PDB entry 9NJT | electron microscopy, 5.72 A resolution (low resolution: residue-level contacts below are approximate; hydrogen-bond / salt-bridge calls are withheld) | chains H and U of the 24 polymer chains in the assembly

== Chain H (and U) ==
Name: Dihydrolipoyllysine-residue succinyltransferase component of 2-oxoglutarate dehydrogenase complex, mitochondrial
Organism: Dictyostelium discoideum AX2
Notes: EC 2.3.1.61; chain U of this document is another copy of the same molecule, construct and numbering; everything in this record applies to it too
Reference sequence: Q869Y7 (ODO2_DICDI); residues -208 to 230 here correspond to UniProt positions 1-439 (UniProt number = residue number + 209)
Amino-acid sequence (439 residues; row label = number of the first residue in the row; numbers below 1 keep their minus sign (Met-208 is residue -208)):
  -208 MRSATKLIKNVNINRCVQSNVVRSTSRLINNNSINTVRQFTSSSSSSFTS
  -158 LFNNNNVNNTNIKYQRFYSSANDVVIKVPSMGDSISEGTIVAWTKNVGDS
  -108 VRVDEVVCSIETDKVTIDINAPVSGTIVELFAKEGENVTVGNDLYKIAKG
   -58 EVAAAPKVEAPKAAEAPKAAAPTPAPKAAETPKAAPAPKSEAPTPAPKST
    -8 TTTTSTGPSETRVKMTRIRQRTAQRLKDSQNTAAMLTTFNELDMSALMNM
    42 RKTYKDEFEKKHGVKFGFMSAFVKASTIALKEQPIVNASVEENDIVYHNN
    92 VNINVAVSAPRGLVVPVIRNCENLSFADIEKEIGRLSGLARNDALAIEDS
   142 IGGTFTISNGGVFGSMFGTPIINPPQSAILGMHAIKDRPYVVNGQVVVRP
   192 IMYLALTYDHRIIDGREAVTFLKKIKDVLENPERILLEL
Unresolved in the structure: -208 to 0

== Chain H / chain U interface ==
Contacting residue pairs (38; chain H residue first):
  Met41(H) - Glu224(U)
  Met41(H) - Leu228(U)
  Tyr45(H) - Asn222(U)
  Tyr45(H) - Arg225(U)
  Tyr45(H) - Leu228(U)
  Glu48(H) - Arg225(U)
  Glu48(H) - Leu230(U)
  Phe49(H) - Leu230(U)
  Lys52(H) - Glu73(U)
  Lys52(H) - Glu229(U)
  Lys52(H) - Leu230(U)
  His53(H) - Glu229(U)
  His53(H) - Leu230(U)
  Glu73(H) - Lys52(U)
  Ser116(H) - Glu229(U)
  Phe117(H) - Leu227(U)
  Ala118(H) - Glu229(U)
  Asn222(H) - Tyr45(U)
  Pro223(H) - Leu227(U)
  Glu224(H) - Met41(U)
  Glu224(H) - Glu224(U)
  Arg225(H) - Tyr45(U)
  Arg225(H) - Glu48(U)
  Ile226(H) - Leu227(U)
  Leu227(H) - Phe117(U)
  Leu227(H) - Pro223(U)
  Leu227(H) - Ile226(U)
  Leu227(H) - Leu227(U)
  Leu228(H) - Met41(U)
  Leu228(H) - Tyr45(U)
  Leu228(H) - His53(U)
  Glu229(H) - Lys52(U)
  Glu229(H) - His53(U)
  Glu229(H) - Ser116(U)
  Glu229(H) - Ala118(U)
  Leu230(H) - Glu48(U)
  Leu230(H) - Phe49(U)
  Leu230(H) - Lys52(U)
Other interface residues (no listed pair), chain H (20 interface residues in all): Phe57

== In short ==
Chain H and chain U form an interface of 20 and 19 residues respectively.
Chain H and chain U are both Dihydrolipoyllysine-residue succinyltransferase component of 2-oxoglutarate
dehydrogenase complex, mitochondrial (Dictyostelium discoideum AX2); the structure, Structure of native
octahedral assembly of D. discoideum Odo2, was determined by electron microscopy together with 9NJU from the
same study.
